PDB entry 8CLC | X-ray diffraction, 2.70 A resolution | chains A and F of the 6 polymer chains in the assembly

[Chain A]
Molecule: Tubulin alpha-1B chain
Organism: Bos taurus
UniProtKB: P81947 (TBA1B_BOVIN); residue numbers follow UniProt; this construct covers 1-440
Amino-acid sequence (440 residues; row label = number of the first residue in the row):
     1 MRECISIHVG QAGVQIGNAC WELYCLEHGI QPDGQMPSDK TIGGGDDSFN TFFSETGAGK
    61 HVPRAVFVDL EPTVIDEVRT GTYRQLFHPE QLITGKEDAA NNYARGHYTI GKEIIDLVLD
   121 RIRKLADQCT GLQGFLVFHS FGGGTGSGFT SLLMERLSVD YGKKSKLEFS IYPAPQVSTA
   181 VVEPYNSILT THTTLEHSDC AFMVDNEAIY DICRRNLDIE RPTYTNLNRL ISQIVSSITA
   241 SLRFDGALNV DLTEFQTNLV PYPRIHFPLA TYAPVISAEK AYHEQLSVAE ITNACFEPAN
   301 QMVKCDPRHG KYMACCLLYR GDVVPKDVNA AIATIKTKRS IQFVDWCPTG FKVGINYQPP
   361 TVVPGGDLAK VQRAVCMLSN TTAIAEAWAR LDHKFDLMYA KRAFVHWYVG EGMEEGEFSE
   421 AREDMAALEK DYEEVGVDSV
Not modelled in the structure: 440
Bound ions: Ca2+: Asp39, Thr41, Gly44, Glu55
Small-molecule neighbours: GTP (guanosine-5'-triphosphate): Gly10, Gln11, Ala12, Gln15, Ile16, Asp69, Asp98, Ala99, Ala100, Asn101, Ser140, Gly142, Gly143, Gly144, Thr145, Gly146, Ile171, Pro173, Val177, Ser178, Glu183, Asn206, Tyr224, Leu227, Asn228, Ile231

[Chain F]
Molecule: Tubulin-Tyrosine Ligase
Organism: synthetic construct
Amino-acid sequence (332 residues; each row starts with the number of its first residue; note: 49 numbers in that range are skipped by the numbering (no residue carries them; nothing is unmodelled there)):
     1 MYTFVVRDEN SSVYAEVSRL LLATGQWKRL RKDNPRFNLM LGERNRLPFG RLGHEPGLVQ
    61 LVNYYRGADK LCRKASLVKL IKTSPELSES CTWFPESYVI YP
   125 TDEREVFLAA YNRRREGREG NVWIAKSSAG A
   162 ISSEASELLD FIDEQGQVHV IQKYLEKPLL LEPGHRKFDI RSWVLVDHLY NIYLYREGVL
   222 RTSSEPYNSA
   235 DKTCHLTNHC IQ
   256 YEEGNEMFFE EFNQYLMDAL NTTLENSILL QIKHIIRSCL MCIEPAISTK HLHYQSFQLF
   316 GFDFMVDEEL KVWLIEVNGA PACAQKLYAE LCQGIVDVAI SSVFPLA
   372 TSIFIKLHHH
Small-molecule neighbours: AMP-PCP (ACP; phosphomethylphosphonic acid adenylate ester): Lys74, Ile148, Gly154, Gln183, Lys184, Tyr185, Leu186, Lys198, Asp200, Arg202, His239, Leu240, Thr241, Asn242, Asp318, Met320, Ile330, Glu331, Asn333

[How chain A and chain F interact]
Contacting residue pairs (24; chain A residue first):
  Pro175(A) - Pro56(F)  hydrophobic
  Gln176(A) - Pro56(F)
  Glu207(A) - His54(F)  salt bridge
  Glu297(A) - His306(F)  salt bridge
  Lys304(A) - His54(F)
  Lys304(A) - His308(F)
  Asp306(A) - Arg66(F)
  Asp306(A) - Leu307(F)
  Arg308(A) - Pro300(F)
  Arg308(A) - Ala301(F)  hydrogen bond (side chain-backbone)
  Arg308(A) - Ile302(F)
  Arg308(A) - Ser303(F)  hydrogen bond (side chain-backbone)
  Arg308(A) - Leu307(F)
  His309(A) - Arg66(F)  hydrogen bond (side chain-backbone)
  His309(A) - Gly67(F)
  His309(A) - Ala301(F)  hydrogen bond (side chain-backbone)
  Ser340(A) - Pro300(F)
  Ser340(A) - Ala301(F)
  Glu386(A) - Gly50(F)
  Glu386(A) - Arg66(F)  salt bridge
  Arg390(A) - Gly50(F)
  Arg390(A) - His54(F)
  His393(A) - Arg51(F)
  Ser439(A) - Arg73(F)  hydrogen bond (backbone-side chain)
Interface residues without a listed pair, chain A (16 interface residues in all): Pro298, Cys305, Gln342
Interface residues without a listed pair, chain F (16 interface residues in all): Gly53, Lys70

[Overview]
The chain A/chain F interface involves 16 residues from each chain; the contacts include 5 hydrogen bonds and
3 salt bridges. Polar pairs include Glu207(A)-His54(F), Glu297(A)-His306(F) and Glu386(A)-Arg66(F). Bound to
chain A: GTP. Bound to chain F: AMP-PCP. Asp39(A), Thr41(A), Gly44(A) and Glu55(A) coordinate Ca2+.
Here chain A is Tubulin alpha-1B chain (Bos taurus) and chain F is Tubulin-Tyrosine Ligase (synthetic
construct). Entry 8CLC (Tubulin (T2R-TTL) complex) was determined by X-ray diffraction, deposited together
with 8CL9, 8CLB, 8CLD, 8CLE, 8CLF, 8CLG and 8CLH.
